5C7K - chains D and F of the 6 polymer chains in the assembly; structure by X-ray diffraction, 4.60 A resolution (low resolution: residue-level contacts below are approximate; hydrogen-bond / salt-bridge calls are withheld).

== Chain D ==
Name: Envelope glycoprotein gp41
Source organism: Human immunodeficiency virus 1
UniProtKB: Q2N0S6 (Q2N0S6_9HIV1); residues 512-664 here correspond to UniProt positions 509-661 (UniProt number = residue number - 3)
Amino-acid sequence (153 residues; each row starts with the number of its first residue):
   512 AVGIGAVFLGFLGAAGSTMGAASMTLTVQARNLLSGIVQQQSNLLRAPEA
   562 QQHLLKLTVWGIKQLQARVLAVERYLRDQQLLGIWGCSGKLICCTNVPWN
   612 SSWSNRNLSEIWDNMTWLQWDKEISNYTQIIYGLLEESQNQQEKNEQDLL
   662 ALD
Not modelled in the structure: 512-521, 544-564
Differences from the reference sequence: engineered mutation Pro559 (Ile556 in Q2N0S6), Cys605 (Thr602 in Q2N0S6)
Disulfide bonds: Cys598-Cys604
Glycans and other covalent adducts: N-acetylglucosamine (NAG) linked to Asn611, Asn618; glycan linked to Asn637
Ligand contacts: N-acetylglucosamine (NAG; 2-acetamido-2-deoxy-beta-D-glucopyranose): Gly527, Thr529, Thr627, Gln630
From the paper describing this entry:
  - post-translational modification sites: Asn637

== Chain F ==
Name: Antibody Fab 8ANC195 light chain
Source organism: Homo sapiens
UniProtKB: P01834 (IGKC_HUMAN); residues 109-214 here correspond to UniProt positions 1-106 (UniProt number = residue number - 108)
Amino-acid sequence (215 residues; row label = number of the first residue in the row):
     1 DIQMTQSPSTLSASIGDTVRISCRASQSIT
   30A G
    31 NWVAWYQQRPGKAPRLLIYRGAALLGGVPSRFSGSAAGTDFTLTIGNLQA
    81 EDFGTFYCQQYDTYPGTFGQGTKVEVKRTVAAPSVFIFPPSDEQLKSGTA
   131 SVVCLLNNFYPREAKVQWKVDNALQSGNSQESVTEQDSKDSTYSLSSTLT
   181 LSKADYEKHKVYACEVTHQGLSSPVTKSFNRGEC
Not modelled in the structure: 212-214
Disulfide bonds: Cys23-Cys88, Cys134-Cys194

== Chain D / chain F interface ==
Pairs across the interface - 17 pairs, chain D then chain F:
  Ser613(D) - Thr30(F)
  Ser615(D) - Thr30(F)
  Asn616(D) - Ser28(F)
  Asn616(D) - Thr30(F)
  Lys633(D) - Trp32(F)
  Lys633(D) - Arg50(F)
  Glu634(D) - Thr30(F)
  Glu634(D) - Gly30A(F)
  Glu634(D) - Trp32(F)
  Glu634(D) - Arg50(F)
  Ser636(D) - Arg50(F)
  Asn637(D) - Gly30A(F)
  Asn637(D) - Asn31(F)
  Asn637(D) - Arg50(F)
  Tyr638(D) - Thr30(F)
  Tyr638(D) - Gly30A(F)
  Tyr638(D) - Asn31(F)
Also at the interface, not in a pair above, chain D (9 interface residues in all): Trp614
From the paper, about this interface:
  - epitope / paratope residues, chain D: Trp614(D), Asn637(D)

== In short ==
The interface between chain D and chain F involves 9 residues on one side and 6 on the other. Chain D binds
N-acetylglucosamine. Covalently linked N-acetylglucosamine: at Asn611(D), Asn618(D) and Asn637(D). From the
paper: epitope/paratope residues Trp614(D) and Asn637(D); a modification site at Asn637(D).
Chain D is Envelope glycoprotein gp41 (Human immunodeficiency virus 1) and chain F is Antibody Fab 8ANC195
light chain (Homo sapiens); the structure, Crystal structure BG505 SOSIP gp140 HIV-1 Env trimer bound to
broadly neutralizing antibodies PGT128 and 8ANC195, was determined by X-ray diffraction.
